Entry 7B20 (X-ray diffraction, 2.18 A resolution); this record covers chains B and E of the 8 polymer chains in the assembly.

[Chain B]
Molecule: DtxR family iron (Metal) dependent repressor
From: Saccharopolyspora erythraea (strain ATCC 11635 / DSM 40517 / JCM 4748 / NBRC 13426 / NCIMB 8594 / NRRL 2338)
Reference sequence: A0A2A9J1W2 (A0A2A9J1W2_SACEN); residue numbers follow UniProt; this construct covers 1-231
Sequence (233 residues; numbered -1 to 231; the number before each row is that of its first residue; numbers below 1 keep their minus sign (Gly-1 is residue -1)):
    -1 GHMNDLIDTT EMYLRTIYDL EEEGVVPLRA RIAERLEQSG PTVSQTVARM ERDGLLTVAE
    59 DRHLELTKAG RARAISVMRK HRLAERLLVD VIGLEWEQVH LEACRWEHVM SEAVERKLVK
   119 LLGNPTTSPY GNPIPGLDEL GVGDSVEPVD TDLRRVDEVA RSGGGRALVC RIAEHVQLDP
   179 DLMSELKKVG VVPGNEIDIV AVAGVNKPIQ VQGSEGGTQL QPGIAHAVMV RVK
Disordered / not traced: -1 to 1, 141-142
Differences from the reference sequence: expression tag (-1 to 0)
Metal / ion sites: Fe2+ site 1: Met10, Cys102, Glu105, His106; Fe2+ site 2: His79, Glu83, His98, Glu172, Gln175
From the paper describing this entry:
  - binding site for consensus DNA-binding sequence (chain E): Thr7, Tyr11, Arg27, Ala28, Arg29, Gln36, Ser37, Pro39, Thr40, Ser42, Gln43, Thr44, Arg47, Arg50, Arg60

[Chain E]
Molecule: consensus DNA-binding sequence
Sequence (30 nucleotides; each row starts with the number of its first residue; numbering starts at 0):
     0 CGTGACTTAG GTTAGCCTAA CCTAAGTACG
Disordered / not traced: 0

[Interface between chain B and chain E]
Pairs across the interface - 16 pairs, chain B then chain E:
  Leu4(B) - DC15(E)  phosphate contact
  Thr7(B) - DG14(E)  sugar contact
  Thr7(B) - DC15(E)  hydrogen bond to the phosphate
  Glu35(B) - DC16(E)  phosphate contact
  Gln36(B) - DC15(E)  hydrogen bond to the phosphate
  Gln36(B) - DC16(E)  phosphate contact
  Ser37(B) - DC16(E)  hydrogen bond to the phosphate
  Ser37(B) - DT17(E)  base contact
  Pro39(B) - DT17(E)  base contact
  Pro39(B) - DA18(E)  base contact
  Thr40(B) - DC15(E)  sugar contact
  Thr40(B) - DC16(E)  hydrogen bond to the phosphate
  Gln43(B) - DC15(E)  hydrogen bond to the base
  Arg47(B) - DA13(E)  sugar contact
  Arg47(B) - DG14(E)  salt bridge to the phosphate
  Arg50(B) - DA13(E)  salt bridge to the phosphate
Also at the interface, not in a pair above, chain B (11 interface residues in all): Thr8

[Overview]
11 residues of chain B and 6 residues of chain E are in contact; the contacts include 5 hydrogen bonds and 2
salt bridges. Polar pairs include Gln43(B)-DC15(E), Thr7(B)-DC15(E) and Gln36(B)-DC15(E). From the paper: a
binding site for consensus DNA-binding sequence (chain E) at Thr7(B), Tyr11(B) and Arg27(B) among others.
Chain B is DtxR family iron (Metal) dependent repressor (Saccharopolyspora erythraea (strain ATCC 11635 / DSM
40517 / JCM 4748 / NBRC 13426 / NCIMB 8594 / NRRL 2338)) and chain E is consensus DNA-binding sequence; the
structure, DtxR-like iron-dependent regulator IdeR complexed with iron and its consensus DNA-binding sequence,
was determined by X-ray diffraction together with 7B1V, 7B1Y, 7B23, 7B24 and 7B25 from the same study.
